PDB entry 8TGA | electron microscopy, 3.65 A resolution | chains A and H of the 6 polymer chains in the assembly

# Chain A
Name: Atrial natriuretic peptide receptor 1
Source organism: Homo sapiens
Notes: EC 4.6.1.2; fragment: ectodomain
UniProt: P16066 (ANPRA_HUMAN); residues 1-441 here correspond to UniProt positions 33-473 (UniProt number = residue number + 32)
Chain sequence (469 residues; each row starts with the number of its first residue):
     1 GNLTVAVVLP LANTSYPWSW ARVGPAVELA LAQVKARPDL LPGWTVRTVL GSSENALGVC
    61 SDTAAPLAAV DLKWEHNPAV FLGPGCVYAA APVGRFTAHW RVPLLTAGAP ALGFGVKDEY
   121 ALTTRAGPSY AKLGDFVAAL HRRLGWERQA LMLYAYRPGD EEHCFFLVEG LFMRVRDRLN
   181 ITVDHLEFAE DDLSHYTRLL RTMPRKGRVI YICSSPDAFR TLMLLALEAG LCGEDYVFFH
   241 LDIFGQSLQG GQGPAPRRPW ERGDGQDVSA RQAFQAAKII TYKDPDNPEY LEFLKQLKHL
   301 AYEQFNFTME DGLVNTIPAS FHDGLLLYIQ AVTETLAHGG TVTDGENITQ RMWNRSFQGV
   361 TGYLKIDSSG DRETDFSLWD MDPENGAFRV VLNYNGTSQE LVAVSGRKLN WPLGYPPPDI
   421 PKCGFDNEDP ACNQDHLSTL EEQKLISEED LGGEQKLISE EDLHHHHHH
Not modelled in the structure: 426-469
Sequence notes: expression tag (442-469)
Disulfide bonds: Cys-60/Cys-86, Cys-164/Cys-213
Swiss-Prot annotation at these positions:
  - binding site (chloride): Ser-53, Gly-85, Cys-86
  - glycosylation (N-linked (GlcNAc...) asparagine): Asn-2, Asn-13, Asn-180, Asn-306, Asn-347, Asn-354, Asn-395

# Chain H
Name: REGN5381 Fab heavy chain
Source organism: Mus musculus
Notes: antibody fragment or engineered binder
Chain sequence (229 residues; row label = number of the first residue in the row):
     1 QVQLVQSGAE VKKPGASVTV SCKASGYTFT DYYMHWVRQA PGQGLEWMGW IKPNSGGTNS
    61 AQRFQGRITM TWDTSISTAY MELSRLRSDD TAVYYCSRGG PVMNYYYYYG MDVWGQGTTV
   121 TVSSASTKGP SVFPLAPCSR STSESTAALG CLVKDYFPEP VTVSWNSGAL TSGVHTFPAV
   181 LQSSGLYSLS SVVTVPSSSL GTKTYTCNVD HKPSNTKVDK RVESKYGPP
Not modelled in the structure: 1, 139-145, 223-229
Disulfide bonds: Cys-22/Cys-96, Cys-151/Cys-207

# Chain A / chain H interface
Contacting residue pairs - 18 pairs, chain A then chain H:
  Gly-1(A) with Tyr-108(H), hydrogen bond (backbone-side chain)
  Pro-42(A) with Asn-104(H); Tyr-105(H)
  Gly-43(A) with Tyr-106(H), hydrogen bond (backbone-side chain)
  Trp-44(A) with Tyr-105(H); Tyr-106(H); Tyr-107(H), hydrophobic; Tyr-108(H), hydrophobic
  Leu-336(A) with Lys-52(H); Tyr-105(H); Tyr-107(H), hydrophobic
  Ala-337(A) with Ser-55(H), hydrogen bond (backbone-side chain)
  His-338(A) with Gly-57(H)
  Gly-339(A) with Trp-50(H); Thr-58(H)
  Gly-340(A) with Trp-50(H)
  Thr-341(A) with Tyr-107(H), hydrogen bond
  Val-342(A) with Tyr-107(H)
Also at the interface, not in a pair above, chain A (12 interface residues in all): Thr-333
Also at the interface, not in a pair above, chain H (11 interface residues in all): Asn-59

# In short
12 residues of chain A face 11 of chain H across their interface; the contacts include 4 hydrogen bonds. Polar
pairs include Gly-1(A)/Tyr-108(H), Gly-43(A)/Tyr-106(H) and Ala-337(A)/Ser-55(H). From UniProt: 3
chloride-binding residues on chain A.
Here chain A is Atrial natriuretic peptide receptor 1 (Homo sapiens) and chain H is REGN5381 Fab heavy chain
(Mus musculus). Entry 8TGA (Complex of NPR1 ectodomain and REGN5381 Fab in an active-like state with no ANP
bound) was determined by electron microscopy, deposited together with 8TG9.
